Entry 2ZTL (X-ray diffraction, 1.80 A resolution); this record covers chains A and B of the 4 polymer chains in the assembly.

# Chain A (and B)
Molecule: D(-)-3-hydroxybutyrate dehydrogenase
Organism: Pseudomonas fragi
Notes: EC 1.1.1.30; chain B of this document is another copy of the same molecule, construct and numbering; everything in this record applies to it too
UniProt: Q5KST5 (Q5KST5_PSEFR); numbering as in UniProt (aligned over 1-260)
Chain sequence (260 residues; numbered 1 to 260; the number before each row is that of its first residue):
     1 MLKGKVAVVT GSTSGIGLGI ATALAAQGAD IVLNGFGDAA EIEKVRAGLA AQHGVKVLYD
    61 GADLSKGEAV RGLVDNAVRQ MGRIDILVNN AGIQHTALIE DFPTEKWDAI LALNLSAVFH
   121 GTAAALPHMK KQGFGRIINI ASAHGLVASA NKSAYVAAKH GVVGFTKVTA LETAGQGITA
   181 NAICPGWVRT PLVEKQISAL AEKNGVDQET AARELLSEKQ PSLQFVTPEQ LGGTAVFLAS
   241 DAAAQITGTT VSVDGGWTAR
Metal / ion sites: Mg2+: Arg260 (shared with 1 residue of chain D)
Small-molecule neighbours:
  - (3S)-3-hydroxybutanoic acid (3HL): Gln94, Ser142, His144, Lys152, Tyr155, Pro185, Gly186, Trp187, Leu192, Gln196, Trp257
  - NAD (nicotinamide-adenine-dinucleotide): Gly11, Ser12, Thr13, Ser14, Gly15, Ile16, Gly17, Asn34, Gly35, Phe36, Ala62, Asp63, Leu64, Ser65, Asn90, Ala91, Gly92, Ile93, Leu113, Asn114, Ile140, Ala141, Ser142, Tyr155, Lys159, Pro185, Gly186, Trp187, Val188, Thr190, Pro191, Leu192, Val193
Reported in the primary citation:
  - binding site for (3S)-3-hydroxybutanoic acid: Gln94, Ser142, His144, Lys152, Tyr155, Gly186, Trp187, Gln196, Trp257
  - binding site for NAD: Tyr155, Thr190
  - conformationally variable residues (domain motion, loop rearrangement, side-chain flip): Trp187, Arg189 to Leu192, Thr190 to Leu216, Leu215 to Ser217
  - catalytic residues: Tyr155
  - contacts within the chain: Trp187-Leu215 (hydrophobic contact)
  - mutagenesis - Q94A, H144A, K152E, K152Q, K152R, W187A, W187F, W187T, W187Y, T190A, T190C, T190S, Q196A, Q196E, Q196N, L215A, W257F, W257Y: decreased catalytic activity
  - mutagenesis - K152A, Y155F, W257A: abolished catalytic activity
  - mutagenesis - L215V: decreased catalytic activity on D-3-HB
  - mutagenesis - L215V: unchanged catalytic activity on NAD
  - mutagenesis - Y155F: abolished binding to D-3-HB

# Interface between chain A and chain B
Contacting residue pairs (51; chain A residue first):
  Lys167(A) - Ala259(B)
  Leu171(A) - Pro221(B)  hydrophobic
  Leu171(A) - Arg260(B)
  Ala174(A) - Pro221(B)
  Ala174(A) - Ser222(B)
  Gly175(A) - Ser222(B)
  Gly175(A) - Gln224(B)
  Pro221(A) - Leu171(B)  hydrophobic
  Pro221(A) - Ala174(B)
  Ser222(A) - Ala174(B)
  Ser222(A) - Gly175(B)
  Ser222(A) - Gln245(B)  hydrogen bond
  Gln224(A) - Gly175(B)  hydrogen bond (side chain-backbone)
  Gln224(A) - Gln245(B)  hydrogen bond
  Phe225(A) - Gln245(B)
  Val226(A) - Gln245(B)
  Gln230(A) - Ala242(B)
  Gln230(A) - Ala244(B)
  Gln230(A) - Gln245(B)
  Gly233(A) - Phe237(B)
  Thr234(A) - Phe237(B)
  Phe237(A) - Gly233(B)
  Phe237(A) - Thr234(B)
  Phe237(A) - Phe237(B)  hydrophobic
  Ala242(A) - Gln230(B)
  Ala242(A) - Gly233(B)
  Gln245(A) - Ser222(B)  hydrogen bond
  Gln245(A) - Gln224(B)  hydrogen bond
  Gln245(A) - Val226(B)
  Gln245(A) - Gln230(B)
  Gln245(A) - Val253(B)
  Gln245(A) - Asp254(B)  hydrogen bond (backbone-backbone)
  Gln245(A) - Gly255(B)  hydrogen bond (backbone-backbone)
  Ile246(A) - Ser252(B)
  Ile246(A) - Val253(B)  hydrophobic
  Thr247(A) - Gly255(B)
  Thr247(A) - Gly256(B)
  Gly248(A) - Ala259(B)
  Thr249(A) - Ser252(B)
  Ser252(A) - Ile246(B)
  Ser252(A) - Thr249(B)
  Val253(A) - Gln245(B)
  Val253(A) - Ile246(B)  hydrophobic
  Asp254(A) - Gln245(B)  hydrogen bond (backbone-backbone)
  Asp254(A) - Thr247(B)
  Gly255(A) - Gln245(B)  hydrogen bond (backbone-backbone)
  Gly255(A) - Thr247(B)
  Gly256(A) - Thr247(B)  hydrogen bond (backbone-backbone)
  Ala259(A) - Lys167(B)
  Ala259(A) - Gly248(B)
  Arg260(A) - Leu171(B)
Interface residues without a listed pair, chain A (29 interface residues in all): Asp241, Ala244, Thr250
Interface residues without a listed pair, chain B (30 interface residues in all): Phe225, Asp241, Thr250, Val251

# Summary
The interface between chain A and chain B involves 29 residues on one side and 30 on the other, with 10
hydrogen bonds. Polar contacts include Ser222(A)-Gln245(B), Gln224(A)-Gly175(B) and Gln224(A)-Gln245(B). The
paper reports the catalytic residue Tyr155(A); Q94A, H144A and K152E of chain A, among others, reduce
catalytic activity; 22 substitutions were tested in all.
Chain A and chain B are both D(-)-3-hydroxybutyrate dehydrogenase (Pseudomonas fragi); the structure, Closed
conformation of D-3-hydroxybutyrate dehydrogenase complexed with NAD+ and L-3-hydroxybutyrate, was determined
by X-ray diffraction, deposited together with 2ZTM, 2ZTU and 2ZTV.
